PDB entry 6GZA | X-ray diffraction, 1.89 A resolution | chains A and B

[Chain A (and B)]
Protein: Capsid protein
From: Murine leukemia virus
Notes: chain B of this document is another copy of the same molecule, construct and numbering; everything in this record applies to it too
UniProt: A0A220A2R8 (A0A220A2R8_9GAMR); residues 1-87 here correspond to UniProt positions 346-432 (UniProt number = residue number + 345)
Amino-acid sequence (87 residues; each row starts with the number of its first residue):
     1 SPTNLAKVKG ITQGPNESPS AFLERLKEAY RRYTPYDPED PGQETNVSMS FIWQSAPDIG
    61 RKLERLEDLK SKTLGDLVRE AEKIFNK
Ion coordination: Co2+: S1, R32 (shared with S1(B), R32(B) of chain B)

[How chain A and chain B interact]
Contacting residue pairs (31):
  T3(A) with E64(B)
  N4(A) with E64(B)
  L5(A) with I52(B), hydrophobic; W53(B), hydrophobic; E64(B), hydrogen bond (backbone-side chain)
  A6(A) with W53(B), hydrophobic
  K9(A) with M49(B); W53(B)
  Y30(A) with M49(B)
  P35(A) with K70(B)
  Y36(A) with M49(B), hydrophobic; L69(B)
  G42(A) with T45(B), hydrogen bond (backbone-side chain)
  Q43(A) with T45(B)
  T45(A) with G42(B); Q43(B), hydrogen bond
  N46(A) with N46(B), hydrogen bond; M49(B)
  M49(A) with K9(B), hydrogen bond; Y30(B), hydrophobic; Y36(B), hydrophobic; N46(B)
  I52(A) with L5(B), hydrophobic
  W53(A) with L5(B), hydrophobic; A6(B), hydrophobic; K9(B)
  E64(A) with T3(B); N4(B); L5(B), hydrogen bond (side chain-backbone)
  L69(A) with T3(B)
  K70(A) with P35(B)

[Overview]
Chain A and chain B each contribute 18 residues to their interface, with 6 hydrogen bonds. Polar contacts
include L5(A)-E64(B), G42(A)-T45(B) and T45(A)-Q43(B). S1(A) and R32(A) coordinate Co2+.
Both chains are Capsid protein (Murine leukemia virus). Entry 6GZA (Structure of murine leukemia virus capsid
C-terminal domain) was determined by X-ray diffraction together with 6HWI, 6HWW, 6HWX and 6HWY from the same
study.
